PDB entry 6FKF | electron microscopy, 3.15 A resolution | chains p and a of the 26 polymer chains in the assembly

# Chain p
Name: ATP synthase subunit b', chloroplastic
From: Spinacia oleracea
UniProt: P31853 (ATPX_SPIOL); numbering as in UniProt (aligned over 1-222)
Chain sequence (222 residues; each row starts with the number of its first residue):
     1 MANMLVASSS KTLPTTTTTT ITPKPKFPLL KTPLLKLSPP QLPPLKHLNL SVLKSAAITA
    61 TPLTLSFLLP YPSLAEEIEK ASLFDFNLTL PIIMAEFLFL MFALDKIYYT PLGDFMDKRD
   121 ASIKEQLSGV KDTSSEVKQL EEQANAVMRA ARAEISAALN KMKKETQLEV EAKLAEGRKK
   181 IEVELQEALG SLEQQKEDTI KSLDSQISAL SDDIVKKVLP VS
Disordered / not traced: 1-77, 221-222

# Chain a
Name: ATP synthase subunit a, chloroplastic
From: Spinacia oleracea
UniProt: P06451 (ATPI_SPIOL); residue numbers follow UniProt; this construct covers 1-247
Chain sequence (247 residues; numbered 1 to 247; the number before each row is that of its first residue):
     1 MNVLSYSINP LKGLYAISGV EVGQHFYWQI GGFQIHGQVL ITSWVVIAIL LGSAAIAVRS
    61 PQTIPTGGQN FFEYVLEFIR DVSKTQIGEE YRPWVPFIGT MFLFIFVSNW SGALLPWKII
   121 QLPHGELAAP TNDINTTVAL ALLTSVAYFY AGLTKKGLGY FGKYIQPTPI LLPINILEDF
   181 TKPLSLSFRL FGNILADELV VVVLVSLVPL VVPIPVMFLG LFTSGIQALI FATLAAAYIG
   241 ESLEGHH
Disordered / not traced: 1-21, 245-247
Reported in the primary citation:
  - contacts within the chain: Leu-186/Leu-234, Leu-190/Phe-231, Asn-193/Gln-227 (hydrogen bond)

# How chain p and chain a interact
Pairs across the interface (73; chain p residue first):
  Ile-78(p) with His-124(a)
  Lys-80(p) with His-25(a)
  Ala-81(p) with Gln-24(a); His-25(a); Phe-26(a)
  Ser-82(p) with Phe-26(a)
  Leu-83(p) with Gln-24(a)
  Phe-84(p) with Ile-134(a), hydrophobic; Phe-188(a), hydrophobic
  Asp-85(p) with Phe-26(a); His-36(a), salt bridge; Asn-135(a), hydrogen bond (backbone-side chain)
  Phe-86(p) with Ile-134(a), hydrophobic; Asn-135(a)
  Asn-87(p) with Gln-34(a), hydrogen bond (side chain-backbone); Ile-35(a); His-36(a), hydrogen bond; Asn-135(a), hydrogen bond
  Leu-88(p) with Phe-33(a), hydrophobic; Gln-34(a); Ile-35(a), hydrophobic
  Thr-89(p) with Ile-35(a); His-36(a), hydrogen bond (side chain-backbone); Val-39(a); Asn-135(a)
  Leu-90(p) with Asn-135(a); Ala-139(a)
  Ile-92(p) with Leu-40(a), hydrophobic
  Ile-93(p) with Ser-43(a); Asn-135(a); Thr-136(a); Ala-139(a), hydrophobic
  Met-94(p) with Ala-139(a), hydrophobic; Leu-143(a), hydrophobic
  Phe-97(p) with Phe-97(a), hydrophobic; Thr-100(a); Met-101(a), hydrophobic; Phe-104(a), hydrophobic; Leu-140(a), hydrophobic; Leu-143(a), hydrophobic
  Leu-100(p) with Ile-47(a), hydrophobic; Leu-50(a), hydrophobic; Thr-100(a); Phe-104(a), hydrophobic
  Met-101(p) with Pro-96(a); Thr-100(a)
  Ala-103(p) with Leu-51(a), hydrophobic
  Leu-104(p) with Leu-51(a)
  Asp-105(p) with Pro-96(a)
  Ile-107(p) with Leu-51(a), hydrophobic; Ala-55(a), hydrophobic; Val-58(a)
  Tyr-108(p) with Phe-72(a), hydrogen bond (side chain-backbone); Val-75(a); Leu-76(a), hydrogen bond (side chain-backbone)
  Tyr-109(p) with Leu-76(a), hydrophobic; Pro-96(a), hydrophobic; Gly-99(a), hydrogen bond (side chain-backbone); Thr-100(a), hydrogen bond (side chain-backbone); Leu-103(a)
  Pro-111(p) with Val-58(a), hydrophobic
  Leu-112(p) with Gln-69(a); Glu-73(a); Leu-76(a), hydrophobic
  Gly-113(p) with Arg-80(a)
  Phe-115(p) with Pro-61(a), hydrophobic; Gln-69(a)
  Met-116(p) with Glu-73(a); Leu-76(a), hydrophobic; Arg-80(a), hydrogen bond
  Arg-119(p) with Gln-62(a); Thr-63(a), hydrogen bond (side chain-backbone); Glu-73(a), salt bridge
Also at the interface, not in a pair above, chain p (33 interface residues in all): Glu-96, Leu-98, Phe-99
Also at the interface, not in a pair above, chain a (48 interface residues in all): Trp-44, Ala-54, Pro-65, Glu-77, Ile-79, Val-95, Asp-133, Val-138, Phe-191

# Summary
The interface between chain p and chain a involves 33 residues on one side and 48 on the other, with 11
hydrogen bonds and 2 salt bridges. Polar contacts include Asp-85(p)/His-36(a), Arg-119(p)/Glu-73(a) and
Asp-85(p)/Asn-135(a). The paper reports contacts within the chain involving Leu-186(a), Leu-234(a) and
Leu-190(a) among others.
Here chain p is ATP synthase subunit b', chloroplastic and chain a is ATP synthase subunit a, chloroplastic,
both from Spinacia oleracea. Entry 6FKF (Chloroplast F1Fo conformation 1) was determined by electron
microscopy together with 6FKH and 6FKI from the same study.
